5R1G - chains A and B; structure by X-ray diffraction, 1.81 A resolution.

[Chain A]
Name: Pre-mRNA-splicing factor 8
From: Saccharomyces cerevisiae (strain ATCC 204508 / S288c)
Notes: fragment: yPrp8 RNaseH
UniProt: P33334 (PRP8_YEAST); numbering as in UniProt (aligned over 1836-2090)
Chain sequence (258 residues; numbered 1833 to 2090; the number before each row is that of its first residue):
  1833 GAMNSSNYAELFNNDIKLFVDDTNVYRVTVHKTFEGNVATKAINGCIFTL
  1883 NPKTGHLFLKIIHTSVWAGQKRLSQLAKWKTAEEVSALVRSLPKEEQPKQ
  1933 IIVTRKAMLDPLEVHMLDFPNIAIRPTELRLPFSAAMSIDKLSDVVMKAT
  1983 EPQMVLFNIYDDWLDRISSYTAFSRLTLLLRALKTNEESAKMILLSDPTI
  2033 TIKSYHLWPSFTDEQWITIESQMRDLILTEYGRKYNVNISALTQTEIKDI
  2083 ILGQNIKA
Not modelled in the structure: 2070-2090
Sequence notes: expression tag (1833-1835)
Swiss-Prot annotation at these positions:
  - mutagenesis: Asp1853 (D1853A: Alters protein folding. Severely impaired growth. Strongly reduced growth at 35 degrees Celsius; when associated with A-1854; D1853N: Reduced growth at 30 degrees Celsius ...), Asp1854 (D1854A: Reduced growth at 30 degrees Celsius. Strongly reduced growth at 16 degrees Celsius. Strongly reduced growth at 35 degrees Celsius; when associated with A-1853 ...), Thr1855 (T1855A: Reduced growth at 30 degrees Celsius. Strongly reduced growth at 16 degrees Celsius), Thr1936 (T1936A: Reduced growth at 30 degrees Celsius. Strongly reduced growth at 16 degrees Celsius), Arg1937 (R1937K: Severely impaired growth. Reduced growth at 30 degrees Celsius. Strongly reduced growth at 16 degrees Celsius)

[Chain B]
Name: A1 cistron-splicing factor AAR2
From: Saccharomyces cerevisiae (strain ATCC 204508 / S288c)
Notes: fragment: GAMA - Aar2(1-152) - SSSSS - Aar2(171-317); engineered mutation(s): L153_D170delinsSSSSS
UniProt: P32357 (AAR2_YEAST); aligned to UniProt positions 1-317 over residues 1-317
Chain sequence (308 residues; row label = number of the first residue in the row; note: 13 numbers in that range are skipped by the numbering (no residue carries them; nothing is unmodelled there); numbers below 1 keep their minus sign (Gly-3 is residue -3)):
    -3 GAMAMNTVPFTSAPIEVTIGIDQYSFNVKENQPFHGIKDIPIGHVHVIHF
    47 QHADNSSMRYGYWFDCRMGNFYIQYDPKDGLYKMMEERDGAKFENIVHNF
    97 KERQMMVSYPKIDEDDTWYNLTEFVQMDKIRKIVRKDENQFSYVDSSMTT
   147 VQENEL
   166 SSSSSDPAHSLNYTVINFKSREAIRPGHEMEDFLDKSYYLNTVMLQGIFK
   216 NSSNYFGELQFAFLNAMFFGNYGSSLQWHAMIELICSSATVPKHMLDKLD
   266 EILYYQIKTLPEQYSDILLNERVWNICLYSSFQKNSLHNTEKIMENKYPE
   316 LL
Not modelled in the structure: -3 to 0, 166-169
Sequence notes: expression tag (-3 to 0); conflict Ser166 (Leu153 in P32357), Ser167 (Lys154 in P32357), Ser170 (Leu157 in P32357)
Swiss-Prot annotation at these positions:
  - region: Leu261 to Ile282 (Leucine-zipper)
  - modified residue: Ser253 (Phosphoserine), Thr274 (Phosphothreonine)

[Chain A / chain B interface]
Residue-residue contacts - 16 pairs, chain A then chain B:
  Gln1907(A) with Met195(B); Leu199(B)
  Leu1908(A) with Met195(B), hydrophobic
  Trp1911(A) with Glu194(B); Met195(B), hydrophobic; Phe198(B), hydrophobic
  Asp1942(A) with Lys184(B), salt bridge
  Glu1945(A) with Lys184(B), salt bridge
  Val1946(A) with Ile189(B), hydrophobic; Glu194(B); Phe198(B), hydrophobic
  His1947(A) with Glu194(B), salt bridge
  Leu1949(A) with Lys184(B); Ser185(B); Arg186(B)
  Asp1950(A) with Arg186(B), salt bridge

[Summary]
The interface between chain A and chain B involves 9 residues on one side and 8 on the other; the contacts
include 4 salt bridges. Polar contacts include Asp1942(A)-Lys184(B), Glu1945(A)-Lys184(B) and
His1947(A)-Glu194(B). From UniProt: 5 mutagenesis sites on chain A.
Chain A is Pre-mRNA-splicing factor 8 and chain B is A1 cistron-splicing factor AAR2, both from Saccharomyces
cerevisiae (strain ATCC 204508 / S288c); the structure, PanDDA analysis group deposition -- Auto-refined data
of Aar2/RNaseH for ground state model 31, DMSO-free, was determined by X-ray diffraction together with 5QY1,
5QY2, 5QY3, 5QY4, 5QY5, 5QY6 and 128 further entries from the same study.
